2PXY - chains A and D of the 5 polymer chains in the assembly; structure by X-ray diffraction, 2.23 A resolution.

# Chain A
Molecule: T cell receptor alpha chain
Source organism: Mus musculus
UniProt: Q5R1F5 (Q5R1F5_MOUSE); the author numbering skips numbers that UniProt does not, so the offset changes along the chain: 1-59 = UniProt 21-79; 61-93 = UniProt 80-112
Chain sequence (114 residues; each row starts with the number of its first residue; note: 5 numbers in that range are skipped by the numbering (no residue carries them; nothing is unmodelled there); numbers below 1 keep their minus sign (Ser-1 is residue -1)):
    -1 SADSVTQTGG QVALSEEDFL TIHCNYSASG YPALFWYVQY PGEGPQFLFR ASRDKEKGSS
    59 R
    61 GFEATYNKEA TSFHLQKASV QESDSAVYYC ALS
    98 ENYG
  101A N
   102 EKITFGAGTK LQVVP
Cystine bridges: Cys22-Cys90

# Chain D
Molecule: H-2 class II histocompatibility antigen, A-U beta chain
Source organism: Mus musculus
Notes: fragment: extracellular beta-1, extracellular beta-2
UniProt: P06344 (HB2U_MOUSE); the construct lacks a stretch of the UniProt sequence and is renumbered around it, so the offset changes along the chain: 2-64 = UniProt 29-91; 67-84 = UniProt 92-109; 85-191 = UniProt 111-217
Chain sequence (189 residues; numbered 2 to 191 plus 1 insertion-coded residue; 2 numbers in that range are skipped by the numbering (no residue carries them; nothing is unmodelled there); the number before each row is that of its first residue):
     2 DSERHFVVQF QPFCYFTNGT QRIRYVTRYI YNREEYLRFD SDVGEYRAVT ELGRPDAEYY
    62 NKQ
    67 YLERTRAELD TVCRYNYE
   84A E
    85 TEVPTSLRRL EQPNVVISLS RTEALNHHNT LVCSVTDFYP AKIKVRWFRN GQEETVGVSS
   145 TQLIRNGDWT FQVLVMLEMT PRRGEVYTCH VEHPSLKSPI TVEWRAQ
Cystine bridges: Cys15-Cys79, Cys117-Cys173

# How chain A and chain D interact
Residue-residue contacts (13; chain A residue first):
  Ser27(A) with Tyr81(D), hydrogen bond (backbone-side chain)
  Gly28(A) with Tyr81(D)
  Tyr29(A) with Thr77(D); Tyr81(D), hydrophobic
  Arg48(A) with Arg70(D)
  Ser50(A) with Arg70(D); Ala73(D); Thr77(D)
  Arg51(A) with Arg72(D), hydrogen bond (side chain-backbone); Ala73(D); Asp76(D), salt bridge
  Asn99(A) with Thr77(D); Tyr81(D)
Also at the interface, not in a pair above, chain D (7 interface residues in all): Leu75

# Summary
The chain A/chain D interface involves 7 residues from each chain; the contacts include 2 hydrogen bonds and 1
salt bridge. Among the polar pairs are Arg51(A)-Asp76(D), Ser27(A)-Tyr81(D) and Arg51(A)-Arg72(D).
Here chain A is T cell receptor alpha chain and chain D is H-2 class II histocompatibility antigen, A-U beta
chain, both from Mus musculus. Entry 2PXY (Crystal structures of immune receptor complexes) was determined by
X-ray diffraction together with 2Z31 and 2Z35 from the same study.
